PDB entry 7SPB | electron microscopy, 3.31 A resolution | chains C1 and E1 of the 78 polymer chains in the assembly

# Chain C1
Name: TraK
Source organism: Salmonella typhi
Reference sequence: Q8KNL8 (Q8KNL8_SALTI); numbering as in UniProt (aligned over 1-246)
Sequence (246 residues; row label = number of the first residue in the row):
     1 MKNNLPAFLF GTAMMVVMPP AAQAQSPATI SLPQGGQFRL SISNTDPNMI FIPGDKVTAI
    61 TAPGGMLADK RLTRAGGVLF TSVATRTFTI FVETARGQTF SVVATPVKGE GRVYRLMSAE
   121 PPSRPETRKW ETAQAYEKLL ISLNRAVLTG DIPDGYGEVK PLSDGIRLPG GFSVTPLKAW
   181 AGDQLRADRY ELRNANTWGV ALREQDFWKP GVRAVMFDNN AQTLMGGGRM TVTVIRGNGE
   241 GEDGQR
Unresolved in the structure: 1-24, 242-246
Reported in the primary citation:
  - self-association interface (contacts with another copy of this molecule); pairs are residue here / residue on that copy: R213-E131 (salt bridge)

# Chain E1
Name: TraB
Source organism: Salmonella typhi
Reference sequence: Q8KNL7 (Q8KNL7_SALTI); residues 1-453 here = UniProt positions 1-453
Sequence (453 residues; row label = number of the first residue in the row):
     1 MANVNKVVRR RQVALLIALV LGIGAGGAGT WMVSEMNLKK APPAKAPKGE PAPDMTGVVN
    61 QSFDNKVQRS AIAEAQRLNK ETQTEIKKLR TEMGLVSRDL KGSQDRIREL EDQNQLLQTQ
   121 LEAGKNFDSL SAEPLPGALA SQGKPAPAGN VPPPTSFWPA GGGQAPAAPV MTPIQRPGMM
   181 DSQEFSLPDT GPKKPRFPWI SSGSFVEAIV VEGADANASV TGDKNTAPMQ LRLTGKVQMP
   241 NDEEFDLTGC FVTLEAWGDV SSERAIVRSR SISCKLGDDD IDQKIAGHVS FMGKNGIKGE
   301 VVMRNGQILL YAGGAGFLDG IGKGIEKASS TTVGVGATAS MSAADIGQAG LGGGVSSAAK
   361 TLSDYYIKRA EQYHPVIPIG AGNEVTLVFQ DGFQLETLEE ARAKAAARKK QNQPSASSTP
   421 AAMPGNTPDM LKQLQDFRVG DTVDPATGQV VTQ
Unresolved in the structure: 1-175, 187-453

# Interface between chain C1 and chain E1
Contacting residue pairs (23):
  T58(C1) with E184(E1); F185(E1), hydrogen bond (backbone-backbone)
  A59(C1) with Q183(E1); F185(E1), hydrophobic
  I60(C1) with D181(E1); Q183(E1); F185(E1), hydrophobic
  T61(C1) with M180(E1); D181(E1); S182(E1), hydrogen bond
  A62(C1) with M180(E1); D181(E1), hydrogen bond (backbone-backbone)
  P63(C1) with M179(E1); M180(E1); D181(E1)
  G64(C1) with M179(E1), hydrogen bond (backbone-backbone); M180(E1); D181(E1)
  G65(C1) with D181(E1), hydrogen bond (backbone-side chain)
  L67(C1) with D181(E1)
  K70(C1) with D181(E1); Q183(E1)
  L72(C1) with F185(E1), hydrophobic
Interface residues without a listed pair, chain C1 (14 interface residues in all): M66, R71, V78
From the paper, about this interface:
  - interface residues, chain E1: R176(E1)

# Overview
Chain C1 and chain E1 form an interface of 14 and 7 residues respectively, with 5 hydrogen bonds. Polar pairs
include T61(C1)-S182(E1), G65(C1)-D181(E1) and T58(C1)-F185(E1). From the paper: the interface residue
R176(E1); a self-association interface involving R213(C1).
Chain C1 is TraK and chain E1 is TraB, both from Salmonella typhi; the structure, Models for C13
reconstruction of Outer Membrane Core Complex (OMCC) of Type IV Secretion System (T4SS) ..., was determined by
electron microscopy together with 7SPC, 7SPI, 7SPJ and 7SPK from the same study.
